6CDE - chains l and c of the 24 polymer chains in the assembly; structure by electron microscopy, 3.80 A resolution.

[Chain l]
Name: vFP20.01 Light chain
Organism: Homo sapiens
Chain sequence (216 residues; each row starts with the number of its first residue; a row labelled like 27A-27E holds insertion residues (27A, then the next letters in order)):
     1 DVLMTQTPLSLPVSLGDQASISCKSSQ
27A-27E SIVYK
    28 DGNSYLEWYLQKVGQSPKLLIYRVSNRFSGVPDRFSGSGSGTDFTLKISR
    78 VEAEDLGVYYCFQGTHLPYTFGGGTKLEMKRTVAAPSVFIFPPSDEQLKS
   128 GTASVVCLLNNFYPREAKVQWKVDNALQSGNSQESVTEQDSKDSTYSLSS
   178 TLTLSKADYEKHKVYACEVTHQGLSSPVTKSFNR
Unresolved in the structure: 109-211
Cystine bridges: Cys23-Cys88

[Chain c]
Name: Glycoprotein 120
Organism: Human immunodeficiency virus 1
UniProtKB: Q2N0S5 (Q2N0S5_9HIV1); the construct lacks a stretch of the UniProt sequence and is renumbered around it, so the offset changes along the chain: 31-140 = UniProt 30-139; 149-185 = UniProt 140-176; 187-309 = UniProt 186-308; 312-321 = UniProt 309-318; 2 more segments
Chain sequence (473 residues; each row starts with the number of its first residue; note: 12 numbers in that range are skipped by the numbering (no residue carries them; nothing is unmodelled there); a row labelled like 185A-185I holds insertion residues (185A, then the next letters in order)):
    31 AENLWVTVYYGVPVWKDAETTLFCASDAKAYETEKHNVWATHACVPTDPN
    81 PQEIHLENVTEEFNMWKNNMVEQMHTDIISLWDQSLKPCVKLTPLCVTLQ
   131 CTNVTNNITD
   149 DMRGELKNCSFNMTTELRDKKQKVYSLFYRLDVVQIN
185A-185I ENQGNRSNN
   187 SNKEYRLINCNTSACTQACPKVSFEPIPIHYCAPAGFAILKCKDKKFNGT
   237 GPCPSVSTVQCTHGIKPVVSTQLLLNGSLAEEEVMIRSENITNNAKNILV
   287 QFNTPVQINCTRPNNNTRKSIRI
   312 GPGQAFYATG
  321A D
   322 IIGDIRQAHCNVSKATWNETLGKVVKQLRKHFGNNTIIRFANSSGGDLEV
   372 TTHSFNCGGEFFYCNTSGLFNSTWISN
   400 TSVQGSNSTGSNDSITLPCRIKQIINMWQRIGQCMYAPPIQGVIRCVSNI
   450 TGLILTRDGGSTNSTTETFRPGGGDMRDNWRSELYKYKVVKIEPLGVAPT
   500 RCKRRV
Unresolved in the structure: 149, 185A-185I, 400-410
Construct notes: conflict Cys201 (Ile200 in Q2N0S5), Asn332 (Thr330 in Q2N0S5), Cys433 (Ala430 in Q2N0S5), Cys501 (Ala498 in Q2N0S5)
Cystine bridges: Cys54-Cys74, Cys119-Cys205, Cys126-Cys196, Cys131-Cys157, Cys201-Cys433, Cys218-Cys247, Cys228-Cys239, Cys296-Cys331, Cys378-Cys445, Cys385-Cys418
Covalently attached groups: N-acetylglucosamine (NAG) linked to Asn88, Asn133, Asn156, Asn160, Asn197, Asn234, Asn262, Asn295, Asn301, Asn339, Asn355, Asn363, Asn386, Asn392; glycan linked to Asn137, Asn332, Asn448
Reported in the primary citation:
  - post-translational modification sites: Asn88, Asn295, Asn448

[Chain l / chain c interface]
Residue-residue contacts (16):
  Asp1(l) with Lys229(c); Lys231(c), salt bridge; Glu267(c)
  Gln27(l) with His249(c)
  Val27C(l) with Pro79(c); Asn80(c); Pro81(c)
  Tyr27D(l) with Asn80(c); Gln82(c)
  Lys27E(l) with Asp78(c), salt bridge; Asn80(c), hydrogen bond (side chain-backbone); Gln82(c)
  Gly29(l) with Asn80(c)
  His93(l) with Glu83(c), salt bridge
  Leu94(l) with His85(c); Lys229(c), hydrogen bond (backbone-side chain)
Interface residues without a listed pair, chain c (12 interface residues in all): Lys227

[In short]
8 residues of chain l and 12 residues of chain c are in contact, with 2 hydrogen bonds and 3 salt bridges.
Among the polar pairs are Asp1(l)-Lys231(c), Lys27E(l)-Asp78(c) and His93(l)-Glu83(c). N-acetylglucosamine is
covalently linked to Asn88(c), Asn133(c), Asn156(c), Asn160(c), Asn197(c) and Asn234(c) and 8 more. From the
paper: modification sites Asn88(c), Asn295(c) and Asn448(c).
Chain l is vFP20.01 Light chain (Homo sapiens) and chain c is Glycoprotein 120 (Human immunodeficiency virus
1); the structure, Cryo-EM structure at 3.8 A resolution of vaccine-elicited antibody vFP20.01 in complex with
HIV-1 Env BG505 ..., was determined by electron microscopy together with 5TKJ, 5TKK, 6CDI and 6CDO from the
same study.
